7OI0 - chains P and A of the 11 polymer chains in the assembly; structure by electron microscopy, 2.76 A resolution.

== Chain P ==
Name: 30S ribosomal protein S16
Organism: Escherichia coli BW25113
Reference sequence: A0A6D2XXS6 (A0A6D2XXS6_ECOLI); residue numbers follow UniProt; this construct covers 1-82
Sequence (82 residues; each row starts with the number of its first residue):
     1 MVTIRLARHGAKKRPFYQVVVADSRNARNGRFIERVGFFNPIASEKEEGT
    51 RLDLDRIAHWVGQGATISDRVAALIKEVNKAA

== Chain A ==
Molecule: 16S rRNA
Organism: Escherichia coli BW25113
Sequence (1542 nucleotides; each row starts with the number of its first residue):
     1 AAAUUGAAGAGUUUGAUCAUGGCUCAGAUUGAACGCUGGCGGCAGGCCUA
    51 ACACAUGCAAGUCGAACGGUAACAGGAAGAAGCUUGCUUCUUUGCUGACG
   101 AGUGGCGGACGGGUGAGUAAUGUCUGGGAAACUGCCUGAUGGAGGGGGAU
   151 AACUACUGGAAACGGUAGCUAAUACCGCAUAACGUCGCAAGACCAAAGAG
   201 GGGGACCUUCGGGCCUCUUGCCAUCGGAUGUGCCCAGAUGGGAUUAGCUA
   251 GUAGGUGGGGUAACGGCUCACCUAGGCGACGAUCCCUAGCUGGUCUGAGA
   301 GGAUGACCAGCCACACUGGAACUGAGACACGGUCCAGACUCCUACGGGAG
   351 GCAGCAGUGGGGAAUAUUGCACAAUGGGCGCAAGCCUGAUGCAGCCAUGC
   401 CGCGUGUAUGAAGAAGGCCUUCGGGUUGUAAAGUACUUUCAGCGGGGAGG
   451 AAGGGAGUAAAGUUAAUACCUUUGCUCAUUGACGUUACCCGCAGAAGAAG
   501 CACCGGCUAACUCCGUGCCAGCAGCCGCGGUAAUACGGAGGGUGCAAGCG
   551 UUAAUCGGAAUUACUGGGCGUAAAGCGCACGCAGGCGGUUUGUUAAGUCA
   601 GAUGUGAAAUCCCCGGGCUCAACCUGGGAACUGCAUCUGAUACUGGCAAG
   651 CUUGAGUCUCGUAGAGGGGGGUAGAAUUCCAGGUGUAGCGGUGAAAUGCG
   701 UAGAGAUCUGGAGGAAUACCGGUGGCGAAGGCGGCCCCCUGGACGAAGAC
   751 UGACGCUCAGGUGCGAAAGCGUGGGGAGCAAACAGGAUUAGAUACCCUGG
   801 UAGUCCACGCCGUAAACGAUGUCGACUUGGAGGUUGUGCCCUUGAGGCGU
   851 GGCUUCCGGAGCUAACGCGUUAAGUCGACCGCCUGGGGAGUACGGCCGCA
   901 AGGUUAAAACUCAAAUGAAUUGACGGGGGCCCGCACAAGCGGUGGAGCAU
   951 GUGGUUUAAUUCGAUGCAACGCGAAGAACCUUACCUGGUCUUGACAUCCA
  1001 CGGAAGUUUUCAGAGAUGAGAAUGUGCCUUCGGGAACCGUGAGACAGGUG
  1051 CUGCAUGGCUGUCGUCAGCUCGUGUUGUGAAAUGUUGGGUUAAGUCCCGC
  1101 AACGAGCGCAACCCUUAUCCUUUGUUGCCAGCGGUCCGGCCGGGAACUCA
  1151 AAGGAGACUGCCAGUGAUAAACUGGAGGAAGGUGGGGAUGACGUCAAGUC
  1201 AUCAUGGCCCUUACGACCAGGGCUACACACGUGCUACAAUGGCGCAUACA
  1251 AAGAGAAGCGACCUCGCGAGAGCAAGCGGACCUCAUAAAGUGCGUCGUAG
  1301 UCCGGAUUGGAGUCUGCAACUCGACUCCAUGAAGUCGGAAUCGCUAGUAA
  1351 UCGUGGAUCAGAAUGCCACGGUGAAUACGUUCCCGGGCCUUGUACACACC
  1401 GCCCGUCACACCAUGGGAGUGGGUUGCAAAAGAAGUAGGUAGCUUAACCU
  1451 UCGGGAGGGCGCUUACCACUUUGUGAUUCAUGACUGGGGUGAAGUCGUAA
  1501 CAAGGUAACCGUAGGGGAACCUGCGGUUGGAUCACCUCCUUA
Disordered / not traced: 1-6, 930-1387, 1398-1500, 1531-1542

== How chain P and chain A interact ==
Contacting residue pairs (80; chain P residue first):
  Met1(P) - G134(A)  base contact
  Met1(P) - C135(A)  base contact
  Met1(P) - C136(A)  sugar contact
  Val2(P) - A228(A)  sugar contact
  Val2(P) - U229(A)  sugar contact
  Arg5(P) - G376(A)  hydrogen bond to the phosphate
  Arg5(P) - G377(A)  salt bridge to the phosphate
  Leu6(P) - U375(A)  hydrogen bond to the sugar
  Leu6(P) - G376(A)  hydrogen bond to the phosphate
  Arg8(P) - G391(A)  salt bridge to the phosphate
  Arg8(P) - C392(A)  salt bridge to the phosphate
  His9(P) - U625(A)  phosphate contact
  Gly10(P) - C624(A)  phosphate contact
  Gly10(P) - U625(A)  hydrogen bond to the phosphate
  Ala11(P) - C623(A)  sugar contact
  Ala11(P) - C624(A)  sugar contact
  Lys12(P) - C43(A)  salt bridge to the phosphate
  Lys12(P) - A44(A)  phosphate contact
  Lys12(P) - C392(A)  phosphate contact
  Lys12(P) - A393(A)  salt bridge to the phosphate
  Lys13(P) - C392(A)  hydrogen bond to the phosphate
  Lys13(P) - A393(A)  salt bridge to the phosphate
  Lys13(P) - C483(A)  hydrogen bond to the sugar
  Arg14(P) - G617(A)  hydrogen bond to the sugar
  Arg14(P) - C618(A)  hydrogen bond to the sugar
  Pro15(P) - G450(A)  sugar contact
  Phe16(P) - U625(A)  phosphate contact
  Phe16(P) - G626(A)  phosphate contact
  Tyr17(P) - A374(A)  hydrogen bond to the sugar
  Tyr17(P) - U375(A)  sugar contact
  Gln18(P) - G626(A)  hydrogen bond to the phosphate
  Asp23(P) - U229(A)  sugar contact
  Ser24(P) - G377(A)  sugar contact
  Ser24(P) - G378(A)  hydrogen bond to the phosphate
  Arg25(P) - C110(A)  hydrogen bond to the sugar
  Arg25(P) - G111(A)  sugar contact
  Arg25(P) - G134(A)  hydrogen bond to the base
  Arg25(P) - G230(A)  sugar contact
  Ala27(P) - G111(A)  sugar contact
  Ala27(P) - G112(A)  phosphate contact
  Arg28(P) - U375(A)  hydrogen bond to the base
  Arg28(P) - G376(A)  sugar contact
  Arg28(P) - U390(A)  hydrogen bond to the sugar
  Arg28(P) - G391(A)  salt bridge to the phosphate
  Asn29(P) - A309(A)  sugar contact
  Gly30(P) - A309(A)  phosphate contact
  Gly30(P) - G310(A)  phosphate contact
  Arg31(P) - G230(A)  salt bridge to the phosphate
  Arg31(P) - U231(A)  salt bridge to the phosphate
  Arg31(P) - G310(A)  hydrogen bond to the phosphate
  Arg31(P) - C311(A)  salt bridge to the phosphate
  Ile33(P) - U229(A)  sugar contact
  Arg35(P) - G626(A)  salt bridge to the phosphate
  Arg35(P) - G627(A)  salt bridge to the phosphate
  Phe38(P) - G626(A)  sugar contact
  Ile42(P) - G449(A)  sugar contact
  Ile42(P) - G450(A)  sugar contact
  Ser44(P) - G617(A)  sugar contact
  Glu47(P) - G616(A)  hydrogen bond to the sugar
  Glu47(P) - G617(A)  sugar contact
  Arg51(P) - G626(A)  hydrogen bond to the sugar
  Arg51(P) - G627(A)  salt bridge to the phosphate
  Trp60(P) - A228(A)  sugar contact
  Trp60(P) - U229(A)  phosphate contact
  Gly62(P) - U137(A)  sugar contact
  Gln63(P) - G227(A)  hydrogen bond to the base
  Gln63(P) - A228(A)  sugar contact
  Gly64(P) - C136(A)  sugar contact
  Gly64(P) - U137(A)  sugar contact
  Ala65(P) - C136(A)  sugar contact
  Thr66(P) - C136(A)  sugar contact
  Ser68(P) - G376(A)  hydrogen bond to the phosphate
  Arg70(P) - A374(A)  hydrogen bond to the phosphate
  Arg70(P) - U375(A)  salt bridge to the phosphate
  Arg70(P) - A451(A)  salt bridge to the phosphate
  Arg70(P) - A452(A)  sugar contact
  Ala73(P) - A452(A)  sugar contact
  Ala73(P) - G453(A)  phosphate contact
  Lys76(P) - U473(A)  salt bridge to the phosphate
  Glu77(P) - A452(A)  phosphate contact
Also at the interface, not in a pair above, chain P (46 interface residues in all): Thr3, Asn26, Phe32, Pro41, Val71
Also at the interface, not in a pair above, chain A (44 interface residues in all): A325, G484, A608

== Summary ==
The interface between chain P and chain A involves 46 residues on one side and 44 on the other; the contacts
include 21 hydrogen bonds and 16 salt bridges. Polar contacts include Arg25(P)-G134(A), Arg28(P)-U375(A) and
Gln63(P)-G227(A).
Here chain P is 30S ribosomal protein S16 and chain A is 16S rRNA, both from Escherichia coli BW25113. Entry
7OI0 (E.coli delta rbfA pre-30S ribosomal subunit class D) was determined by electron microscopy (same
publication as 7OE0 and 7OE1).
